PDB entry 8DBT | electron microscopy, 3.10 A resolution | chains B and W of the 22 polymer chains in the assembly

# Chain B
Molecule: ATP synthase subunit alpha
Organism: Escherichia coli
Notes: EC 7.1.2.2
UniProtKB: A0A7U9G3U3 (A0A7U9G3U3_ECOLX); residue numbers follow UniProt; this construct covers 1-513
Amino-acid sequence (513 residues; numbered 1 to 513; the number before each row is that of its first residue):
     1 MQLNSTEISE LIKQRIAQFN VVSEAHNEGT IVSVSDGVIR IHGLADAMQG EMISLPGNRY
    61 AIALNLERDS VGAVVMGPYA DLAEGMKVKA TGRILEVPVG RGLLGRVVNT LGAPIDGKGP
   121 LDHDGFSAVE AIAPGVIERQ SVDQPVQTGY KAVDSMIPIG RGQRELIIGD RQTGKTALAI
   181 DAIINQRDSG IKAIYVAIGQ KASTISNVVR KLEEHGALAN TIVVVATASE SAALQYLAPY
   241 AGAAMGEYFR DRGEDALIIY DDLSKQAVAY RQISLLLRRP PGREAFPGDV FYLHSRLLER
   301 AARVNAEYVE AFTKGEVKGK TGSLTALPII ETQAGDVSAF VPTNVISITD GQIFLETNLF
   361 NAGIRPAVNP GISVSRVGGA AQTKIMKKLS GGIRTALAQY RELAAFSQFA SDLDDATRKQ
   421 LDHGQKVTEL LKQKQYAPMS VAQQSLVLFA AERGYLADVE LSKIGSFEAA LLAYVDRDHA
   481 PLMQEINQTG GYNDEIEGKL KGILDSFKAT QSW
Construct notes: conflict Ala47 (Cys in A0A7U9G3U3), Ala90 (Cys in A0A7U9G3U3), Ala193 (Cys in A0A7U9G3U3), Ala243 (Cys in A0A7U9G3U3)
Metal / ion sites: Mg2+: Thr176 (together with ATP)
Residues lining bound ligands:
  - ADP (adenosine-5'-diphosphate): Val374, Ser375, Arg376
  - ATP (adenosine-5'-triphosphate): Tyr150, Asp170, Arg171, Gln172, Thr173, Gly174, Lys175, Thr176, Ala177, Glu331, Phe360, Arg365, Pro366, Gln433, Lys434, Gln435

# Chain W
Molecule: ATP synthase subunit delta
Organism: Escherichia coli
UniProtKB: V0ZA15 (V0ZA15_ECOLX); residues 0-176 here correspond to UniProt positions 1-177 (UniProt number = residue number + 1)
Amino-acid sequence (177 residues; each row starts with the number of its first residue; numbering starts at 0):
     0 MSEFITVARP YAKAAFDFAV EHQSVERWQD MLAFAAEVTK NEQMAELLSG ALAPETLAES
    60 FIAVAGEQLD ENGQNLIRVM AENGRLNALP DVLEQFIHLR AVSEATAEVD VISAAALSEQ
   120 QLAKISAAME KRLSRKVKLN AKIDKSVMAG VIIRAGDMVI DGSVRGRLER LADVLQS
Unresolved in the structure: 0-1, 175-176
Construct notes: conflict Ala64 (Cys65 in V0ZA15), Ala140 (Cys141 in V0ZA15)

# Chain B / chain W interface
Residue-residue contacts - 25 pairs, chain B then chain W:
  Arg15(B) - Val173(W)  hydrogen bond (side chain-backbone)
  Phe19(B) - Arg166(W)
  Phe19(B) - Leu170(W)  hydrophobic
  Val21(B) - Arg166(W)
  Ser23(B) - Ile159(W)
  Ser23(B) - Asp160(W)  hydrogen bond (side chain-backbone)
  Ser23(B) - Gly161(W)
  Glu24(B) - Val158(W)
  Glu24(B) - Ile159(W)
  Glu24(B) - Arg169(W)  salt bridge
  Ala25(B) - Val158(W)
  His26(B) - Asp156(W)
  His26(B) - Met157(W)
  His26(B) - Val158(W)  hydrogen bond (backbone-backbone)
  Asn27(B) - Asp156(W)  hydrogen bond (side chain-backbone)
  Asn27(B) - Met157(W)
  Glu28(B) - Arg153(W)  salt bridge
  Glu28(B) - Asp156(W)  hydrogen bond (backbone-backbone)
  Glu28(B) - Val158(W)
  Ala45(B) - Asp156(W)
  Asn58(B) - Asp172(W)
  Arg68(B) - Arg8(W)
  Asp69(B) - Ile4(W)
  Asp69(B) - Thr5(W)
  Asp69(B) - Arg8(W)  salt bridge
Other interface residues (no listed pair), chain B (18 interface residues in all): Ile16, His42, Leu44, Asp46, Lys87
Other interface residues (no listed pair), chain W (16 interface residues in all): Leu174

# Summary
Chain B and chain W form an interface of 18 and 16 residues respectively; the contacts include 5 hydrogen
bonds and 3 salt bridges. Polar pairs include Glu24(B)-Arg169(W), Glu28(B)-Arg153(W) and Asp69(B)-Arg8(W).
Bound to chain B: ATP and ADP.
Chain B is ATP synthase subunit alpha and chain W is ATP synthase subunit delta, both from Escherichia coli;
the structure, E. coli ATP synthase imaged in 10mM MgATP State2 "down, was determined by electron microscopy
together with 8DBP, 8DBQ, 8DBR, 8DBS, 8DBU, 8DBV and 8DBW from the same study.
